6RE2 - chains V and Z of the 31 polymer chains in the assembly; structure by electron microscopy, 3.20 A resolution.

Chain V:
Name: ATP synthase subunit alpha
Organism: Polytomella sp. Pringsheim 198.80
UniProtKB: A0ZW40 (A0ZW40_9CHLO); residue numbers follow UniProt; this construct covers 1-562
Sequence (562 residues; numbered 1 to 562; the number before each row is that of its first residue):
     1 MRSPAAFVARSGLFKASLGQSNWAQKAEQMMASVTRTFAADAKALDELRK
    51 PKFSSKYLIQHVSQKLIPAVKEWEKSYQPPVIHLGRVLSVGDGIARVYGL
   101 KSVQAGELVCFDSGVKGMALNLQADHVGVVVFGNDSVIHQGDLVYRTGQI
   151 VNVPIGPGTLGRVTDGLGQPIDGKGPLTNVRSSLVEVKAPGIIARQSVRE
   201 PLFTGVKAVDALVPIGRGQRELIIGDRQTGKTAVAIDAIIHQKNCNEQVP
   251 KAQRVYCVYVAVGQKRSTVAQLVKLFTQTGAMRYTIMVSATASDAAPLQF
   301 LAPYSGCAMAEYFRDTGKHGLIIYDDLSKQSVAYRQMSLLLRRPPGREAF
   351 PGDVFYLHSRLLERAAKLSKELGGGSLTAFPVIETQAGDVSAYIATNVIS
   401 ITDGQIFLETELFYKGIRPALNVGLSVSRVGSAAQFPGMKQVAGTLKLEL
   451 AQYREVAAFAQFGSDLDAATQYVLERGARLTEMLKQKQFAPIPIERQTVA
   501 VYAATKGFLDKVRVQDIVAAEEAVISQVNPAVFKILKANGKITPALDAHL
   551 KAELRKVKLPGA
Unresolved in the structure: 1-42
Sequence notes: conflict R266 (Lys in A0ZW40)
Bound ions: Mg2+: T232 (together with ATP)
Residues lining bound ligands:
  - ADP (adenosine-5'-diphosphate): V427, S428, R429
  - ATP (adenosine-5'-triphosphate): D226, R227, Q228, T229, G230, K231, T232, A233, E384, F413, R418, P419, Q486, K487, Q488

Chain Z:
Name: ATP synthase subunit beta
Organism: Polytomella sp. Pringsheim 198.80
Notes: EC 7.1.2.2
UniProtKB: A0ZW41 (A0ZW41_9CHLO); residue numbers follow UniProt; this construct covers 1-574
Sequence (574 residues; numbered 1 to 574; the number before each row is that of its first residue):
     1 MALRYAAGLAKNVVQRQGASLNIARAFAAEPAPAIDAGYVSQVIGPVVDV
    51 RFDGELPSILSSLEVEGHSVRLVLEVAQHMGDNTVRCIAMDSTDGLVRGQ
   101 KVVDTGSPIKVPVGRGTLGRIMNVIGEPVDEQGPIDAADIWSIHREAPEF
   151 TEQSTEQEILVTGIKVVDLLAPYQRGGKIGLFGGAGVGKTVLIMELINNV
   201 AKAHGGFSVFAGVGERTREGNDLYREMIESGVIKLGAERGNSKCTLVYGQ
   251 MNEPPGARARVALTGLTVAEYFRDIEGQDVLLFVDNIFRFTQANSEVSAL
   301 LGRIPSAVGYQPTLATDLGGLQERITTTTKGSITSVQAVYVPADDLTDPA
   351 PATTFAHLDATTVLSRSIAELGIYPAVDPLDSTSRMLNPNVIGAEHYNVA
   401 RGVQKVLQDYKNLQDIIAILGMDELSEEDKLTVARARKIQRFLSQPFQVA
   451 EVFTGTPGKYVDLADTISGFQGVLTGKYDDLPEMAFYMVGDIKEVKEKAD
   501 KMAKDIASRKEADNKKVSEELKDIPSLDKLVSEIKEVVIEEDDGLEEDFK
   551 AEALSSETVVLNEEGKSVPLPKKN
Unresolved in the structure: 1-35
Sequence notes: conflict A350 (Gly in A0ZW41), L387 (Arg in A0ZW41)
Bound ions: Mg2+: T190, E215 (together with ADP)
Residues lining bound ligands:
  - ADP (adenosine-5'-diphosphate): G184, A185, G186, V187, G188, K189, T190, V191, E219, Y374, P375, F447, A450, F453, T454
  - ATP (adenosine-5'-triphosphate): S384, R385, L387, N388, Y397

Chain V / chain Z interface:
Residue-residue contacts (158; chain V residue first):
  P80(V) with E563(Z)
  I82(V) with E563(Z)
  H83(V) with L561(Z); N562(Z); E563(Z); G565(Z)
  L84(V) with E563(Z)
  G99(V) with R98(Z), hydrogen bond (backbone-side chain)
  L100(V) with R98(Z), hydrogen bond (backbone-side chain)
  K101(V) with V97(Z); R98(Z)
  S102(V) with V97(Z)
  V103(V) with L96(Z); V97(Z)
  Q104(V) with G95(Z); L96(Z); V97(Z)
  A105(V) with V43(Z), hydrophobic; T93(Z); D94(Z); G95(Z), hydrogen bond (backbone-backbone); L96(Z), hydrogen bond (backbone-backbone)
  C110(V) with V560(Z), hydrophobic; L570(Z), hydrophobic
  F111(V) with L570(Z)
  D112(V) with K573(Z); N574(Z)
  N121(V) with V43(Z); I44(Z)
  L122(V) with Q42(Z); V43(Z), hydrogen bond (backbone-backbone); L96(Z); R98(Z)
  Q123(V) with Q42(Z); I44(Z); R98(Z), hydrogen bond (backbone-side chain)
  A124(V) with S41(Z); Q42(Z)
  H126(V) with R98(Z), hydrogen bond (backbone-side chain)
  V127(V) with R98(Z)
  Y145(V) with V560(Z), hydrophobic; L570(Z), hydrophobic
  R146(V) with V560(Z); L561(Z), hydrogen bond (backbone-backbone)
  T147(V) with V559(Z); V560(Z)
  G148(V) with L561(Z)
  P154(V) with L554(Z), hydrophobic
  I155(V) with F549(Z)
  G156(V) with F549(Z)
  P157(V) with L545(Z), hydrophobic; F549(Z)
  L160(V) with L545(Z), hydrophobic
  L177(V) with L554(Z)
  N179(V) with F549(Z)
  V180(V) with F549(Z); A551(Z); E552(Z), hydrogen bond (backbone-backbone); L554(Z), hydrophobic
  R181(V) with F549(Z); K550(Z); E552(Z)
  S182(V) with E552(Z)
  K188(V) with D91(Z), salt bridge
  A189(V) with N252(Z)
  I192(V) with T217(Z); N221(Z), hydrogen bond (backbone-side chain); Y248(Z), hydrophobic
  I193(V) with V129(Z); D130(Z); E131(Z); Y224(Z), hydrophobic
  R195(V) with T217(Z); R218(Z); N221(Z), hydrogen bond (backbone-side chain)
  Q196(V) with N221(Z)
  S197(V) with D222(Z)
  R220(V) with R216(Z)
  E247(V) with I539(Z)
  Q248(V) with I539(Z)
  V249(V) with I539(Z)
  P250(V) with V538(Z)
  R254(V) with I539(Z); E541(Z); D543(Z), salt bridge
  Y256(V) with D543(Z), hydrogen bond (side chain-backbone); L545(Z)
  R283(V) with E541(Z), salt bridge; D543(Z), salt bridge
  Y284(V) with D543(Z)
  Y312(V) with L545(Z), hydrogen bond (side chain-backbone); F549(Z), hydrophobic
  F313(V) with L545(Z), hydrophobic
  K318(V) with G544(Z), hydrogen bond (side chain-backbone)
  R343(V) with I44(Z)
  P344(V) with A299(Z)
  R347(V) with V308(Z)
  G352(V) with E296(Z)
  D353(V) with E296(Z)
  F355(V) with R258(Z); R289(Z); Q292(Z); E296(Z)
  Y356(V) with N252(Z); E253(Z); P254(Z), hydrophobic; R258(Z); E296(Z), hydrogen bond (backbone-side chain)
  S359(V) with M251(Z), hydrogen bond (side chain-backbone)
  R360(V) with N252(Z)
  E363(V) with R216(Z); T217(Z), hydrogen bond; M251(Z); N252(Z)
  S391(V) with A343(Z)
  T396(V) with Y340(Z); A343(Z)
  N397(V) with Q292(Z)
  I399(V) with A185(Z), hydrophobic; R216(Z)
  S400(V) with R216(Z), hydrogen bond (backbone-side chain); M251(Z); R289(Z); Y340(Z), hydrogen bond
  I401(V) with R216(Z), hydrogen bond (backbone-side chain); M251(Z), hydrophobic
  T402(V) with R216(Z), hydrogen bond (backbone-side chain)
  D403(V) with R216(Z), salt bridge; R218(Z), salt bridge
  G424(V) with E370(Z)
  L425(V) with E370(Z)
  R429(V) with A185(Z); G186(Z); R216(Z); R218(Z)
  G431(V) with F453(Z)
  R454(V) with E370(Z)
  F459(V) with A418(Z)
  N529(V) with L527(Z)
  A531(V) with V531(Z), hydrophobic
  K534(V) with I534(Z)
  I535(V) with L530(Z); V531(Z), hydrophobic; I534(Z), hydrophobic
  A538(V) with I534(Z), hydrophobic
  P544(V) with I524(Z)
  A545(V) with I524(Z), hydrophobic; P525(Z); L530(Z)
  A548(V) with I524(Z)
  H549(V) with I524(Z); P525(Z), hydrogen bond (side chain-backbone); S526(Z); L527(Z), hydrogen bond (side chain-backbone); L530(Z)
  K551(V) with S518(Z)
  A552(V) with E520(Z)
  R555(V) with D513(Z), salt bridge
Interface residues without a listed pair, chain V (109 interface residues in all): V81, S113, G114, L120, D125, D142, I150, E186, P190, G191, V198, K251, V390, V430, A433, Y472, V532, N539, E553, K556
Interface residues without a listed pair, chain Z (83 interface residues in all): G45, P46, S92, I121, G220, P255, S295, L300, V452, R509, D523, E540, E546, T558, P571

Summary:
Chain V and chain Z form an interface of 109 and 83 residues respectively, with 23 hydrogen bonds and 7 salt
bridges. Polar pairs include K188(V)-D91(Z), R254(V)-D543(Z) and R283(V)-E541(Z). ADP is bound between chain V
and chain Z. Bound to chain V: ATP.
Chain V is ATP synthase subunit alpha and chain Z is ATP synthase subunit beta, both from Polytomella sp.
Pringsheim 198.80; the structure, Cryo-EM structure of Polytomella F-ATP synthase, Rotary substate 2B,
composite map, was determined by electron microscopy, deposited together with 6RD4, 6RD5, 6RD6, 6RD7, 6RD8,
6RD9 and 46 further entries.
